5IAN - chains A and B of the 3 polymer chains in the assembly; structure by X-ray diffraction, 2.70 A resolution.

== Chain A ==
Protein: Caspase-3
Organism: Homo sapiens
Notes: EC 3.4.22.56
Reference sequence: P42574 (CASP3_HUMAN); residue numbers follow UniProt; this construct covers 1-277
Sequence (278 residues; row label = number of the first residue in the row):
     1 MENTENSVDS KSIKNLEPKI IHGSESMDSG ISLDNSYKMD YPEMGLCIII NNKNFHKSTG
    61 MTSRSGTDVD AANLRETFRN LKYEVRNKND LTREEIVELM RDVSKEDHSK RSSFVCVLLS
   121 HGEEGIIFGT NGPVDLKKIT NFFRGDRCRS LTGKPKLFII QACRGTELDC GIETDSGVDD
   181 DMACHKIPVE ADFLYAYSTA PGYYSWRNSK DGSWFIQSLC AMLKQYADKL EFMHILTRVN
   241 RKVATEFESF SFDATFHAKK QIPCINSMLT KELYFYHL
Not modelled in the structure: 1-28, 175-184
Construct notes: engineered mutation Asn-266 (Val in P42574); expression tag (278)
UniProt features mapped onto this chain:
  - active site: His-121, Cys-163
  - modified residue: Met-1 (N-acetylmethionine), Lys-11 (N6-acetyllysine), Ser-26 (Phosphoserine), Cys-163 (S-nitrosocysteine), Arg-207 (Microbial infection: ADP-riboxanated arginine)
  - mutagenesis: Asp-9 (D9A: In P3-D3A mutant; abolished cleavage and activation, leading to prevent thiol protease activity; when associated with A-28 and A-175), Asp-28 (D28A: In P3-D3A mutant; abolished cleavage and activation, leading to prevent thiol protease activity; when associated with A-9 and A-175), Asp-175 (D175A: In P3-D3A mutant; abolished cleavage and activation, leading to prevent thiol protease activity; when associated with A-9 and A-28), Arg-207 (R207A: Abolished ADP-riboxanation by C.violaceum CopC)
Metal / ion sites: Na+: Gln-161, Ser-205, Trp-206

== Chain B ==
Protein: Ace-asp-glu-val-ask
Sequence (6 residues; numbered 1 to 6; the number before each row is that of its first residue):
     1 XDEVDX
Modified positions: ACE (acetyl group) at position 1; 0QE (chloromethane) at position 6

== How chain A and chain B interact ==
Pairs across the interface (27; chain A residue first):
  Arg-64(A) / Asp-5(B)  salt bridge
  Ser-120(A) / Asp-5(B)
  His-121(A) / Asp-5(B)  hydrogen bond (side chain-backbone)
  Gln-161(A) / Asp-5(B)  hydrogen bond
  Cys-163(A) / Asp-5(B)
  Cys-163(A) / 0QE_6(B)
  Tyr-204(A) / Val-4(B)  hydrophobic
  Tyr-204(A) / 0QE_6(B)
  Ser-205(A) / Glu-3(B)
  Ser-205(A) / Val-4(B)
  Ser-205(A) / Asp-5(B)  hydrogen bond (backbone-backbone)
  Ser-205(A) / 0QE_6(B)
  Trp-206(A) / Asp-2(B)
  Trp-206(A) / Glu-3(B)
  Trp-206(A) / Val-4(B)  hydrophobic
  Arg-207(A) / ACE_1(B)
  Arg-207(A) / Asp-2(B)
  Arg-207(A) / Glu-3(B)  salt bridge
  Arg-207(A) / Val-4(B)
  Arg-207(A) / Asp-5(B)  salt bridge
  Asn-208(A) / ACE_1(B)
  Asn-208(A) / Asp-2(B)  hydrogen bond
  Ser-209(A) / ACE_1(B)  hydrogen bond (side chain-backbone)
  Ser-209(A) / Glu-3(B)  hydrogen bond
  Trp-214(A) / Asp-2(B)
  Ser-249(A) / Asp-2(B)
  Phe-250(A) / Asp-2(B)  hydrogen bond (backbone-side chain)
Also at the interface, not in a pair above, chain A (18 interface residues in all): Gly-122, Ala-162, Glu-248, Phe-256

== Summary ==
18 residues of chain A face 6 of chain B across their interface; the contacts include 7 hydrogen bonds and 3
salt bridges. Among the polar pairs are Arg-64(A)/Asp-5(B), Arg-207(A)/Glu-3(B) and Arg-207(A)/Asp-5(B).
Chain A is Caspase-3 (Homo sapiens) and chain B is Ace-asp-glu-val-ask; the structure, Caspase 3 V266N, was
determined by X-ray diffraction (same publication as 5I9B, 5I9T, 5IAB, 5IAE, 5IAG, 5IAJ and 6 further
entries).
